3OEU - chains B and C of the 28 polymer chains in the assembly; structure by X-ray diffraction, 2.60 A resolution.

Chain B:
Molecule: Proteasome component Y13
Organism: Saccharomyces cerevisiae
Notes: EC 3.4.25.1
UniProtKB: P23638 (PSA4_YEAST); the construct lacks a stretch of the UniProt sequence and is renumbered around it, so the offset changes along the chain: 13-63 = UniProt 11-61; 64-144 = UniProt 63-143; 145-200 = UniProt 145-200; 202-204 = UniProt 201-203; 2 more segments
Amino-acid sequence (235 residues; each row starts with the number of its first residue; note: 1 number in that range is skipped by the numbering (no residue carries it; nothing is unmodelled there); a row labelled like 204A-204B holds insertion residues (204A, then the next letters in order)):
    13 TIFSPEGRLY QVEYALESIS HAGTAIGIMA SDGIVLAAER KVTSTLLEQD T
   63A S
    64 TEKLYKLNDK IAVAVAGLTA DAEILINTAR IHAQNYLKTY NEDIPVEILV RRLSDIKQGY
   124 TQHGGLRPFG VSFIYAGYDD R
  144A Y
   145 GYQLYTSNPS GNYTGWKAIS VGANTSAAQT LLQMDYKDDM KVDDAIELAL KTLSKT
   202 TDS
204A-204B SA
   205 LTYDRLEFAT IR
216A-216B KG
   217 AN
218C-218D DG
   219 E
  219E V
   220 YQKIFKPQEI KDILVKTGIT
Curated features (UniProtKB/Swiss-Prot):
  - cross-link (Glycyl lysine isopeptide (Lys-Gly)): Lys101 (interchain with G-Cter in ubiquitin), Lys199 (interchain with G-Cter in ubiquitin), Lys225 (interchain with G-Cter in ubiquitin)

Chain C:
Molecule: Proteasome component PRE6
Organism: Saccharomyces cerevisiae
Notes: EC 3.4.25.1
UniProtKB: P40303 (PSA7_YEAST); the construct lacks a stretch of the UniProt sequence and is renumbered around it, so the offset changes along the chain: 7-62 = UniProt 3-58; 63-143 = UniProt 60-140; 145-180 = UniProt 144-179; 182-203 = UniProt 184-205; 1 more segments
Amino-acid sequence (241 residues; each row starts with the number of its first residue; note: 3 numbers in that range are skipped by the numbering (no residue carries them; nothing is unmodelled there); a row labelled like 180A-180D holds insertion residues (180A, then the next letters in order)):
     7 GYDRALSIFS PDGHIFQVEY ALEAVKRGTC AVGVKGKNCV VLGCERRSTL KLQDTR
   62A I
    63 TPSKVSKIDS HVVLSFSGLN ADSRILIEKA RVEAQSHRLT LEDPVTVEYL TRYVAGVQQR
   123 YTQSGGVRPF GVSTLIAGFD P
  143A R
   144 D
  144B D
   145 EPKLYQTEPS GIYSSWSAQT IGRNSKTVRE FLEKNY
180A-180D DRKE
   182 PPATVEECVK LTVRSLLEVV QT
   206 GAKNIEITVV KPDSDIVALS SEEINQYVTQ IEQEKQEQ
Curated features (UniProtKB/Swiss-Prot):
  - modified residue: Thr63 (Phosphothreonine)

How chain B and chain C interact:
Residue-residue contacts (69; chain B residue first):
  Thr13(B) with Arg130(C)
  Ile14(B) with Leu12(C), hydrophobic; Gln23(C)
  Phe15(B) with Gln23(C), hydrogen bond (backbone-side chain); Tyr26(C), hydrophobic; Ala27(C), hydrophobic; Ala30(C), hydrophobic; Leu81(C), hydrophobic; Arg130(C); Pro131(C); Gly133(C)
  Ser16(B) with Tyr26(C)
  Pro17(B) with Tyr26(C), hydrophobic; Glu29(C)
  Glu18(B) with Glu29(C); Arg33(C), hydrogen bond (backbone-side chain)
  Gly19(B) with Tyr26(C); Glu29(C); Ala30(C); Arg33(C)
  Arg20(B) with Arg33(C)
  Leu21(B) with Arg130(C)
  Met41(B) with Asp60(C)
  Ser117(B) with Arg86(C), hydrogen bond (backbone-side chain)
  Asp118(B) with Arg86(C), salt bridge; Ile87(C)
  Gln121(B) with Ala83(C); Asp84(C); Ile87(C)
  Thr124(B) with Arg130(C), hydrogen bond (backbone-side chain)
  Gln125(B) with Tyr123(C); Gly128(C); Val129(C); Arg130(C), hydrogen bond (backbone-backbone); Phe132(C)
  His126(B) with Gly128(C); Val129(C)
  Gly127(B) with Tyr8(C); Gly128(C), hydrogen bond (backbone-backbone)
  Gly128(B) with Tyr8(C)
  Tyr144A(B) with Arg62(C), hydrogen bond (backbone-side chain); Ile62A(C), hydrophobic
  Tyr146(B) with Arg62(C), hydrogen bond (backbone-side chain)
  Gln147(B) with Ile62A(C)
  Leu148(B) with Ile62A(C)
  Tyr149(B) with Ile62A(C)
  Ser154(B) with Ala83(C)
  Gly155(B) with Ala83(C); Arg86(C), hydrogen bond (backbone-side chain)
  Asn156(B) with Asn82(C); Ala83(C)
  Tyr157(B) with Pro64(C); Arg86(C)
  Thr158(B) with Gln59(C); Thr63(C)
  Gly159(B) with Gln59(C); Asp60(C), hydrogen bond (backbone-backbone); Ile62A(C); Thr63(C), hydrogen bond (backbone-side chain)
  Trp160(B) with Leu56(C), hydrophobic; Leu58(C); Gln59(C); Asp60(C)
  Lys161(B) with Leu58(C), hydrogen bond (backbone-backbone); Gln59(C)
  Ala162(B) with Leu58(C)
  Gln173(B) with Leu56(C); Leu58(C)
  Gln177(B) with Leu58(C)
Also at the interface, not in a pair above, chain B (38 interface residues in all): Glu110, Arg114, Leu176, Tyr180

Summary:
The interface between chain B and chain C involves 38 residues on one side and 29 on the other; the contacts
include 12 hydrogen bonds and 1 salt bridge. Among the polar pairs are Asp118(B)-Arg86(C), Phe15(B)-Gln23(C)
and Glu18(B)-Arg33(C).
Chain B is Proteasome component Y13 and chain C is Proteasome component PRE6, both from Saccharomyces
cerevisiae; the structure, Structure of yeast 20S open-gate proteasome with Compound 24, was determined by
X-ray diffraction (same publication as 3SDI, 3SDK and 3OEV).
